PDB entry 7FMY | X-ray diffraction, 1.65 A resolution | chains A and B

[Chain A]
Name: Pre-mRNA-splicing factor 8
From: Saccharomyces cerevisiae S288C
UniProt: P33334 (PRP8_YEAST); residues 1836-2090 here = UniProt positions 1836-2090
Chain sequence (258 residues; row label = number of the first residue in the row):
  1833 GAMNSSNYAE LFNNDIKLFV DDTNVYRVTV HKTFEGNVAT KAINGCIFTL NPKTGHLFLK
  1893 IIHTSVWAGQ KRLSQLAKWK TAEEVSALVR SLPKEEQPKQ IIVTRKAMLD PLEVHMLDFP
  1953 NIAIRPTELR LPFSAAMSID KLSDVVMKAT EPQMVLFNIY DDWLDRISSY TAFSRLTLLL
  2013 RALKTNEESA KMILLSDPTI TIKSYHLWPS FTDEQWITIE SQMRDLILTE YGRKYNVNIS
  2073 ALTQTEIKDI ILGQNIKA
Not modelled in the structure: 2070-2090
Sequence notes: expression tag (1833-1835)
UniProt features mapped onto this chain:
  - mutagenesis: Asp1853 (D1853A: Alters protein folding. Severely impaired growth. Strongly reduced growth at 35 degrees Celsius; when associated with A-1854; D1853N: Reduced growth at 30 degrees Celsius ...), Asp1854 (D1854A: Reduced growth at 30 degrees Celsius. Strongly reduced growth at 16 degrees Celsius. Strongly reduced growth at 35 degrees Celsius; when associated with A-1853 ...), Thr1855 (T1855A: Reduced growth at 30 degrees Celsius. Strongly reduced growth at 16 degrees Celsius), Thr1936 (T1936A: Reduced growth at 30 degrees Celsius. Strongly reduced growth at 16 degrees Celsius), Arg1937 (R1937K: Severely impaired growth. Reduced growth at 30 degrees Celsius. Strongly reduced growth at 16 degrees Celsius)
Small-molecule neighbours: 1-phenylpiperazine (VU9): His1888, Leu1889, Phe1890, Leu1988, Phe1989

[Chain B]
Name: A1 cistron-splicing factor AAR2
From: Saccharomyces cerevisiae S288C
UniProt: P32357 (AAR2_YEAST); aligned to UniProt positions 1-317 over residues 1-317
Chain sequence (308 residues; each row starts with the number of its first residue; note: 13 numbers in that range are skipped by the numbering (no residue carries them; nothing is unmodelled there); numbers below 1 keep their minus sign (Gly-3 is residue -3)):
    -3 GAMAMNTVPF TSAPIEVTIG IDQYSFNVKE NQPFHGIKDI PIGHVHVIHF QHADNSSMRY
    57 GYWFDCRMGN FYIQYDPKDG LYKMMEERDG AKFENIVHNF KERQMMVSYP KIDEDDTWYN
   117 LTEFVQMDKI RKIVRKDENQ FSYVDSSMTT VQENEL
   166 SSSSSDPAHS LNYTVINFKS REAIRPGHEM EDFLDKSYYL NTVMLQGIFK NSSNYFGELQ
   226 FAFLNAMFFG NYGSSLQWHA MIELICSSAT VPKHMLDKLD EILYYQIKTL PEQYSDILLN
   286 ERVWNICLYS SFQKNSLHNT EKIMENKYPE LL
Not modelled in the structure: -3 to 0, 166-169
Sequence notes: expression tag (-3 to 0); conflict Ser166 (Leu153 in P32357), Ser167 (Lys154 in P32357), Ser170 (Asp in P32357)
UniProt features mapped onto this chain:
  - region: Leu261 to Ile282 (Leucine-zipper)
  - modified residue: Ser253 (Phosphoserine), Thr274 (Phosphothreonine)

[Interface between chain A and chain B]
Contacting residue pairs - 18 pairs, chain A then chain B:
  Gln1907(A) - Met195(B)
  Gln1907(A) - Leu199(B)
  Leu1908(A) - Met195(B)  hydrophobic
  Trp1911(A) - Glu194(B)
  Trp1911(A) - Met195(B)  hydrophobic
  Trp1911(A) - Phe198(B)  hydrophobic
  Asp1942(A) - Lys184(B)  salt bridge
  Asp1942(A) - Phe198(B)
  Glu1945(A) - Lys184(B)  salt bridge
  Val1946(A) - Lys184(B)
  Val1946(A) - Ile189(B)  hydrophobic
  Val1946(A) - Glu194(B)
  Val1946(A) - Phe198(B)  hydrophobic
  His1947(A) - Glu194(B)  salt bridge
  Leu1949(A) - Lys184(B)
  Leu1949(A) - Ser185(B)
  Leu1949(A) - Arg186(B)
  Asp1950(A) - Arg186(B)  salt bridge

[Summary]
The interface between chain A and chain B involves 9 residues on one side and 8 on the other, with 4 salt
bridges. Polar contacts include Asp1942(A)-Lys184(B), Glu1945(A)-Lys184(B) and His1947(A)-Glu194(B). Bound to
chain A: 1-phenylpiperazine. From UniProt: 5 mutagenesis sites on chain A.
Chain A is Pre-mRNA-splicing factor 8 and chain B is A1 cistron-splicing factor AAR2, both from Saccharomyces
cerevisiae S288C; the structure, PanDDA analysis group deposition -- Aar2/RNaseH in complex with fragment
P06F07 from the F2X-Universal Library, was determined by X-ray diffraction (same publication as 5ST0, 5ST1,
5ST2, 5ST3, 5ST4, 5ST5 and 248 further entries).
